3WEH - chain A; structure by X-ray diffraction, 1.87 A resolution.

Chain A:
Name: Squalene synthase
Source organism: Homo sapiens
Notes: EC 2.5.1.21
UniProtKB: P37268 (FDFT_HUMAN); residue numbers follow UniProt; this construct covers 31-370
Chain sequence (343 residues; numbered 28 to 370; the number before each row is that of its first residue):
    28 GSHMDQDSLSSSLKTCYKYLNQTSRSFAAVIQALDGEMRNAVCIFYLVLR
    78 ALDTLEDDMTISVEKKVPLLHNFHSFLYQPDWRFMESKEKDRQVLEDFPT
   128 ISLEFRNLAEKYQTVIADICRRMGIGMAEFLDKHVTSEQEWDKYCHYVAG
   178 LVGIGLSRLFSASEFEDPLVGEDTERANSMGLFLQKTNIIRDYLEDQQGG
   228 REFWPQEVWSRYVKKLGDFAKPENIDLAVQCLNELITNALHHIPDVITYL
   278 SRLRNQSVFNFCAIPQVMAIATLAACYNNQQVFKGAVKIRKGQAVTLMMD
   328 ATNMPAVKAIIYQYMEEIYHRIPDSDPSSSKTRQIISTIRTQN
Unresolved in the structure: 28-34, 317-319, 370
Differences from the reference sequence: expression tag (28-30)
Bound ions: Mg2+ site 1: Asp-80, Asp-84; Mg2+ site 2: Asp-80, Glu-83, Asp-84
Residues lining bound ligands: PS7 ({(1R,2R,3R)-2-[(3E)-4,8-dimethylnona-3,7-dien-1-yl]-2-methyl-3-[(1E,5E)-2,6,10-trimethylundeca-1,5,9-trien-1-yl]cyclopropyl}methyl trihydrogen diphosphate): Ser-51, Arg-52, Ser-53, Phe-54, Ile-58, Val-69, Phe-72, Tyr-73, Leu-76, Arg-77, Asp-80, Met-150, Met-154, Val-175, Ala-176, Val-179, Gly-180, Leu-183, Ser-184, Ala-204, Met-207, Gly-208, Leu-211, Gln-212, Asn-215, Tyr-276, Phe-288, Cys-289, Gln-293
Swiss-Prot annotation at these positions:
  - binding site (NADP(+)): Arg-52, Arg-77, Arg-218, Lys-315, Arg-317
  - binding site (Mg(2+)): Asp-80, Glu-83, Asp-84
  - natural variant: Lys-45 (K45R: Influences plasma cholesterol levels)

In short:
Bound to chain A: compound PS7. Asp-80 and Asp-84 form the Mg2+ site 1. The Mg2+ site 2 is built by Asp-80,
Glu-83 and Asp-84. From UniProt: 5 NADP+-binding residues and 3 Mg2+-binding residues.
Chain A is Squalene synthase (Homo sapiens); the structure, Crystal structure of the human squalene synthase
in complex with presqualene pyrophosphate, was determined by X-ray diffraction, deposited together with 3WEF,
3WEG, 3WEI, 3WEJ and 3WEK.
